Entry 8CWM (electron microscopy, 3.40 A resolution); this record covers chains h and y of the 60 polymer chains in the assembly.

Chain h (and y):
Name: Flagellin
Source organism: Sulfolobus islandicus REY15A
Notes: chain y of this document is another copy of the same molecule, construct and numbering; everything in this record applies to it too
UniProtKB: F0NG73 (F0NG73_SULIR); residues 1-306 here = UniProt positions 1-306
Amino-acid sequence (306 residues; row label = number of the first residue in the row):
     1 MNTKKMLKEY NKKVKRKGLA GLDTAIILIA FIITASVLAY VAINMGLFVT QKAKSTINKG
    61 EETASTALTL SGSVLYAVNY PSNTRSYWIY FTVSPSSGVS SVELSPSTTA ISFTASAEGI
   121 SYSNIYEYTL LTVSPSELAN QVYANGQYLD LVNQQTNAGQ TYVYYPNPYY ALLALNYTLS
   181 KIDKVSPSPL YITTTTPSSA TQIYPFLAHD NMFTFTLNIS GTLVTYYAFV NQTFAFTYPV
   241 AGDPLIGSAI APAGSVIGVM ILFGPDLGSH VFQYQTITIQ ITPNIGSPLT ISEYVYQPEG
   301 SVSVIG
Unresolved in the structure: 1-18, 306
What the authors report for this chain:
  - post-translational modification sites: Tyr148, Asn231

How chain h and chain y interact:
Contacting residue pairs - 8 pairs, chain h then chain y:
  Phe31(h) - Leu19(y)  hydrophobic
  Thr34(h) - Leu19(y)
  Leu38(h) - Gly21(y)
  Leu38(h) - Thr24(y)
  Tyr294(h) - Gly98(y)
  Tyr294(h) - Ala253(y)
  Tyr296(h) - Ser97(y)  hydrogen bond
  Tyr296(h) - Gly98(y)  hydrogen bond (side chain-backbone)
Other interface residues (no listed pair), chain h (6 interface residues in all): Tyr274
Other interface residues (no listed pair), chain y (9 interface residues in all): Ala25, Val99, Tyr162

Overview:
6 residues of chain h and 9 residues of chain y are in contact; the contacts include 2 hydrogen bonds. Polar
contacts include Tyr296(h)-Ser97(y) and Tyr296(h)-Gly98(y). From the paper: modification sites Tyr148(h) and
Asn231(h).
Chain h and chain y are both Flagellin (Sulfolobus islandicus REY15A); the structure, Cryo-EM structure of the
supercoiled S. islandicus REY15A archaeal flagellar filament, was determined by electron microscopy, deposited
together with 8CVI, 8CXM and 8CYE.
